3M83 - chains C and E of the 6 polymer chains in the assembly; structure by X-ray diffraction, 2.12 A resolution.

Chain C (and E):
Name: Acetyl xylan esterase
Source organism: Thermotoga maritima
Notes: chain E of this document is another copy of the same molecule, construct and numbering; everything in this record applies to it too
Reference sequence: Q9WXT2 (Q9WXT2_THEMA); residue numbers follow UniProt; this construct covers 1-325
Amino-acid sequence (337 residues; numbered -11 to 325; the number before each row is that of its first residue; numbers below 1 keep their minus sign (Met-11 is residue -11)):
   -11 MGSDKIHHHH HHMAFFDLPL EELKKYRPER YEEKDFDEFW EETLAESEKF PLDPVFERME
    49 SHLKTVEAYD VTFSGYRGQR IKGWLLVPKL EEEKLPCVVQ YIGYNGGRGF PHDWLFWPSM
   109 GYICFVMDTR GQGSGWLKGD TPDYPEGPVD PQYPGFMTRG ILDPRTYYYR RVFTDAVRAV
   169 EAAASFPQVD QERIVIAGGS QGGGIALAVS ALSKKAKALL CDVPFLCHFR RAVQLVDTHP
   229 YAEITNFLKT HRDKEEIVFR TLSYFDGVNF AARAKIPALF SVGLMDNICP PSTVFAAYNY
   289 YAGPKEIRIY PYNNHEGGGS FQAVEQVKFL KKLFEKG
Not modelled in the structure: -11 to -1, 325 (chain E: -11 to -1, 324-325)
Sequence notes: expression tag (-11 to 0)
Modified positions: Ser188 (2-amino-3-(diethoxy-phosphoryloxy)-propionic acid; SDP)
Metal / ion sites: Ca2+: Lys22, Glu26

How chain C and chain E interact:
Residue-residue contacts (50):
  His50(C) - Met108(E)
  His50(C) - Val315(E)
  His50(C) - Lys316(E)
  His50(C) - Lys319(E)
  Leu51(C) - Ser107(E)
  Leu51(C) - Met108(E)  hydrophobic
  Lys52(C) - Leu78(E)
  Lys52(C) - Ser107(E)  hydrogen bond (backbone-backbone)
  Lys52(C) - Met108(E)
  Lys52(C) - Gly109(E)
  Thr53(C) - Thr53(E)
  Thr53(C) - Pro76(E)
  Thr53(C) - Pro106(E)
  Thr53(C) - Ser107(E)  hydrogen bond (backbone-backbone)
  Pro76(C) - Thr53(E)
  Leu78(C) - Lys52(E)
  Phe98(C) - Ser308(E)
  Phe98(C) - Phe309(E)
  His100(C) - Phe104(E)
  His100(C) - Met108(E)
  His100(C) - Ser308(E)  hydrogen bond (side chain-backbone)
  His100(C) - Val312(E)
  Asp101(C) - Ser308(E)  hydrogen bond
  Leu103(C) - Leu103(E)
  Leu103(C) - Phe104(E)  hydrophobic
  Leu103(C) - Ser107(E)
  Phe104(C) - His100(E)
  Phe104(C) - Leu103(E)  hydrophobic
  Pro106(C) - Thr53(E)
  Ser107(C) - Leu51(E)
  Ser107(C) - Lys52(E)  hydrogen bond (backbone-backbone)
  Ser107(C) - Thr53(E)  hydrogen bond (backbone-backbone)
  Ser107(C) - Leu103(E)
  Met108(C) - His50(E)
  Met108(C) - Leu51(E)
  Met108(C) - Lys52(E)
  Met108(C) - His100(E)
  Gly109(C) - Lys52(E)
  Lys126(C) - Phe309(E)
  Ser308(C) - Phe98(E)
  Ser308(C) - His100(E)  hydrogen bond (backbone-side chain)
  Ser308(C) - Asp101(E)  hydrogen bond
  Phe309(C) - Phe98(E)  hydrophobic
  Phe309(C) - Lys126(E)
  Ala311(C) - His100(E)
  Val312(C) - Phe98(E)  hydrophobic
  Val312(C) - His100(E)
  Val315(C) - His50(E)
  Lys316(C) - His50(E)
  Lys319(C) - His50(E)
Other interface residues (no listed pair), chain C (24 interface residues in all): Leu125
Other interface residues (no listed pair), chain E (24 interface residues in all): Leu125, Ala311

In short:
The chain C/chain E interface involves 24 residues from each chain, with 8 hydrogen bonds. Polar pairs include
His100(C)-Ser308(E), Asp101(C)-Ser308(E) and Lys52(C)-Ser107(E). Lys22(C) and Glu26(C) coordinate Ca2+.
Both chains are Acetyl xylan esterase (Thermotoga maritima). Entry 3M83 (Crystal structure of Acetyl xylan
esterase (TM0077) from THERMOTOGA MARITIMA at 2.12 A resolution (paraoxon inhibitor ...) was determined by
X-ray diffraction, deposited together with 3M82, 3M81 and 1VLQ.
